PDB entry 3KUK | X-ray diffraction, 2.78 A resolution | chains A and B

# Chain A (and B)
Molecule: Uridine phosphorylase
Organism: Bos taurus
Notes: EC 2.4.2.3; chain B of this document is another copy of the same molecule, construct and numbering; everything in this record applies to it too
UniProtKB: A5PJH9 (A5PJH9_BOVIN); residues 1-309 here = UniProt positions 1-309
Chain sequence (309 residues; each row starts with the number of its first residue):
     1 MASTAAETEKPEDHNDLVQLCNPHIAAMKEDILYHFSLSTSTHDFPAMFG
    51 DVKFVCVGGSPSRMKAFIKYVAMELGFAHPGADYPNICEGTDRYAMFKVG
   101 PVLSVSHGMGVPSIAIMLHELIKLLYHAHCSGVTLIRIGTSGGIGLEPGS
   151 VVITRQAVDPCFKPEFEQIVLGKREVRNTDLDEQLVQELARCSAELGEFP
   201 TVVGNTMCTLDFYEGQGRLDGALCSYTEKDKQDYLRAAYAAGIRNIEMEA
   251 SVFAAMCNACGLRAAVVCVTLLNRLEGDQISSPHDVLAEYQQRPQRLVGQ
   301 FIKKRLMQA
Unresolved in the structure: 1-15, 79-81, 309 (chain B: 1-13, 80-81, 309)
Residues lining bound ligands:
  - 2'-deoxyuridine (DUR), molecule 1: Tyr34, His35, Arg93
  - 2'-deoxyuridine (DUR), molecule 2: Met109, Thr140, Ser141, Gly142, Phe212, Gln216, Arg218, Ile246, Glu247, Met248, Glu249, Leu272, Arg274, Ile280
What the authors report for this chain:
  - binding site for sulfate ion: Gly59, Arg93, Arg137, Thr140
  - binding site for 2'-deoxyuridine: His35, Glu249
  - catalytic residues: Arg274 (proposed by the authors, not directly observed)

# How chain A and chain B interact
Residue-residue contacts (123; chain A residue first):
  Leu20(A) with Ala222(B)
  Cys21(A) with Ala222(B), hydrogen bond (backbone-backbone); Leu223(B); Cys224(B), hydrogen bond (backbone-backbone)
  Asn22(A) with Leu219(B), hydrogen bond (side chain-backbone); Gly221(B), hydrogen bond (side chain-backbone); Ala222(B); Cys224(B)
  His24(A) with Leu219(B); Cys224(B); Tyr226(B)
  Ile25(A) with Asp220(B); Gly221(B)
  Met28(A) with Gln279(B)
  Glu30(A) with Gln279(B)
  Asp31(A) with Gln279(B)
  Ile32(A) with Gln279(B), hydrogen bond (backbone-side chain); Ile280(B); Ser281(B)
  Tyr34(A) with Leu271(B); Ile280(B), hydrophobic; Gln291(B)
  His35(A) with Met109(B); Phe212(B)
  Gly59(A) with Arg93(B)
  Ser60(A) with Asp92(B), hydrogen bond; Arg93(B)
  Pro61(A) with Asp92(B)
  Ser62(A) with Asp92(B), hydrogen bond (backbone-side chain)
  Asp92(A) with Ser60(B), hydrogen bond; Pro61(B); Ser62(B), hydrogen bond (side chain-backbone)
  Arg93(A) with Gly59(B); Ser60(B); Arg63(B); Met109(B)
  Tyr94(A) with Met109(B)
  Met109(A) with His35(B); Arg93(B); Tyr94(B); Ser113(B); Ile116(B), hydrophobic
  Gly110(A) with Pro112(B)
  Pro112(A) with Gly110(B); Pro112(B); Leu210(B); Met248(B), hydrophobic
  Ser113(A) with Met109(B)
  Ala115(A) with Asp211(B)
  Ile116(A) with Phe212(B), hydrophobic; Met248(B), hydrophobic
  His119(A) with Asp211(B), salt bridge; Tyr213(B); Gly221(B); Ala222(B), hydrogen bond (side chain-backbone)
  Glu120(A) with Tyr213(B), hydrogen bond
  Lys123(A) with Asp220(B), hydrogen bond (side chain-backbone); Gly221(B)
  Pro160(A) with Ile169(B), hydrophobic; Gly172(B)
  Cys161(A) with Gly172(B)
  Gln168(A) with Asp211(B); Glu214(B), hydrogen bond
  Ile169(A) with Pro160(B), hydrophobic; Gly215(B)
  Val170(A) with Glu214(B); Tyr226(B), hydrophobic
  Leu171(A) with Gly217(B); Tyr226(B), hydrophobic; Asp230(B); Tyr234(B)
  Gly172(A) with Pro160(B); Cys161(B); Tyr234(B)
  Leu210(A) with Pro112(B)
  Asp211(A) with Ala115(B); His119(B), salt bridge; Gln168(B)
  Phe212(A) with His35(B); Ile116(B), hydrophobic
  Tyr213(A) with His119(B); Glu120(B), hydrogen bond
  Glu214(A) with Gln168(B), hydrogen bond; Val170(B)
  Gly215(A) with Ile169(B)
  Gly217(A) with Leu171(B)
  Leu219(A) with Asn22(B), hydrogen bond (backbone-side chain); His24(B)
  Asp220(A) with Asn22(B); Ile25(B); Lys123(B), hydrogen bond (backbone-side chain)
  Gly221(A) with Asn22(B), hydrogen bond (backbone-side chain); Ile25(B); His119(B); Lys123(B)
  Ala222(A) with Cys21(B), hydrogen bond (backbone-backbone); His119(B); Ile122(B), hydrophobic; Lys123(B)
  Leu223(A) with Cys21(B), hydrophobic; His119(B); Ala259(B), hydrophobic; Cys260(B), hydrophobic
  Cys224(A) with Cys21(B), hydrogen bond (backbone-backbone); Asn22(B); Pro23(B)
  Tyr226(A) with His24(B); Val170(B), hydrophobic; Leu171(B), hydrophobic
  Asp230(A) with Leu171(B)
  Tyr234(A) with Leu171(B); Gly172(B)
  Met248(A) with Pro112(B), hydrophobic
  Ala259(A) with Leu223(B), hydrophobic
  Cys260(A) with Leu223(B), hydrophobic
  Leu271(A) with Tyr34(B)
  Gln279(A) with Met28(B); Glu30(B), hydrogen bond (side chain-backbone); Asp31(B); Ile32(B), hydrogen bond (side chain-backbone)
  Ile280(A) with Tyr34(B), hydrophobic
  Ser281(A) with Ile32(B)
  Gln291(A) with Tyr34(B)
Other interface residues (no listed pair), chain A (64 interface residues in all): Val111, Ile122, Thr140, Glu175, Met256, Leu287
Other interface residues (no listed pair), chain B (67 interface residues in all): Leu20, Val111, Thr140, Ser225, Lys231, Met256, Leu287

# Summary
64 residues of chain A and 67 residues of chain B are in contact, with 22 hydrogen bonds and 2 salt bridges.
Polar pairs include His119(A)-Asp211(B), Asn22(A)-Leu219(B) and Asn22(A)-Gly221(B). Chain A binds
2'-deoxyuridine. From the paper: the catalytic residue Arg274(A); a binding site for sulfate ion at Gly59(A),
Arg93(A) and Arg137(A) among others.
Both chains are Uridine phosphorylase (Bos taurus). Entry 3KUK (Trapping of an oxocarbenium ion intermediate
in UP crystals) was determined by X-ray diffraction together with 3KU4, 3KVR, 3KVV and 3KVY from the same
study.
